8OZG - chains A and J of the 16 polymer chains in the assembly; structure by electron microscopy, 3.37 A resolution.

# Chain A
Molecule: TIR domain-containing protein
Organism: Maribacter polysiphoniae
UniProtKB: A0A316E683 (A0A316E683_9FLAO); residue numbers follow UniProt; this construct covers 1-452
Chain sequence (452 residues; each row starts with the number of its first residue):
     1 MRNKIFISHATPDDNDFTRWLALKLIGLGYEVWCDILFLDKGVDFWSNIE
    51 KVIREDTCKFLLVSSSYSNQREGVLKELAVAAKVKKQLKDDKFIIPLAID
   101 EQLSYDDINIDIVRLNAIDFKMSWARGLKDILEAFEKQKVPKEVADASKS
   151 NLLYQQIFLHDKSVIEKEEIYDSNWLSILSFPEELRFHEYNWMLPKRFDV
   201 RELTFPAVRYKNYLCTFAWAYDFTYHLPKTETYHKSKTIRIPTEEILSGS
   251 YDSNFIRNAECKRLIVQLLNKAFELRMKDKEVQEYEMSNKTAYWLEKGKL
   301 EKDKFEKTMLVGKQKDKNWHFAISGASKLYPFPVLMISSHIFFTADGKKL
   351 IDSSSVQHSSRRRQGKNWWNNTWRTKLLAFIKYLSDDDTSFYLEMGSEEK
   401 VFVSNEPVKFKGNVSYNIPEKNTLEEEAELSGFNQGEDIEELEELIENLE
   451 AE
Disordered / not traced: 419-452
Residues lining bound ligands: Adenosine-5-Diphosphoribose (AR6; [(2R,3S,4R,5R)-5-(6-aminopurin-9-yl)-3,4-dihydroxy-oxolan-2-yl]methyl [hydroxy-[[(2R,3S,4R,5S)-3,4,5-trihydroxyoxolan-2-yl]methoxy]phosphoryl] hydrogen phosphate): Tyr-105, Ile-108, Val-113, Leu-115, Asn-116, Ala-117
From the paper describing this entry:
  - binding site for Adenosine-5-Diphosphoribose: Phe-45, Tyr-105
  - catalytic residues: Glu-77 (citing earlier work)

# Chain J
Molecule: 16-nt DNA strand
Sequence (16 nucleotides; row label = number of the first residue in the row):
     1 AAAAAAAAAAAAAAAA

# How chain A and chain J interact
Pairs across the interface (9; chain A residue first):
  Arg-201(A) with DA3(J), salt bridge to the phosphate
  Arg-263(A) with DA3(J), hydrogen bond to the base; DA4(J), hydrogen bond to the sugar
  Val-266(A) with DA4(J), phosphate contact; DA5(J), phosphate contact
  Gln-267(A) with DA3(J), phosphate contact; DA4(J), sugar contact
  His-358(A) with DA12(J), hydrogen bond to the base
  Lys-366(A) with DA15(J), phosphate contact
Interface residues without a listed pair, chain A (11 interface residues in all): Asn-270, Lys-328, Ser-359, Arg-362, Arg-363
Interface residues without a listed pair, chain J (8 interface residues in all): DA6, DA13, DA14

# Overview
11 residues of chain A face 8 of chain J across their interface, with 3 hydrogen bonds and 1 salt bridge.
Polar contacts include Arg-263(A)/DA3(J), His-358(A)/DA12(J) and Arg-263(A)/DA4(J). Bound to chain A:
Adenosine-5-Diphosphoribose. The paper reports the catalytic residue Glu-77(A); a binding site for
Adenosine-5-Diphosphoribose at Phe-45(A) and Tyr-105(A).
Chain A is TIR domain-containing protein (Maribacter polysiphoniae) and chain J is a 16-nt DNA strand; the
structure, cryoEM structure of SPARTA complex Tetramer Post-NAD cleavage-1, was determined by electron
microscopy (same publication as 8OZ6, 8OZC, 8OZD, 8OZE, 8OZF and 8OZI).
